PDB entry 8P6Z | electron microscopy, 2.10 A resolution | chains H and J of the 3 polymer chains in the assembly

# Chain H
Molecule: CDK-activating kinase assembly factor MAT1
From: Homo sapiens
UniProtKB: P51948 (MAT1_HUMAN), isoform P51948-1; residue numbers follow UniProt; this construct covers 220-309
Chain sequence (93 residues; row label = number of the first residue in the row):
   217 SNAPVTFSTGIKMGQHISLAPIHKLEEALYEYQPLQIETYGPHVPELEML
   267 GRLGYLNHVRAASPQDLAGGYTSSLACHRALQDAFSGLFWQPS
Not modelled in the structure: 217-243, 309
Differences from the reference sequence: expression tag (217-219)

# Chain J
Molecule: Cyclin-dependent kinase 7
From: Homo sapiens
Notes: EC 2.7.11.22, 2.7.11.23
UniProtKB: P50613 (CDK7_HUMAN); residue numbers follow UniProt; this construct covers 1-346
Chain sequence (349 residues; numbered -2 to 346; the number before each row is that of its first residue; numbers below 1 keep their minus sign (Ser-2 is residue -2)):
    -2 SNAMALDVKSRAKRYEKLDFLGEGQFATVYKARDKNTNQIVAIKKIKLGH
    48 RSEAKDGINRTALREIKLLQELSHPNIIGLLDAFGHKSNISLVFDFMETD
    98 LEVIIKDNSLVLTPSHIKAYMLMTLQGLEYLHQHWILHRDLKPNNLLLDE
   148 NGVLKLADFGLAKSFGSPNRAYTHQVVTRWYRAPELLFGARMYGVGVDMW
   198 AVGCILAELLLRVPFLPGDSDLDQLTRIFETLGTPTEEQWPDMCSLPDYV
   248 TFKSFPGIPLHHIFSAAGDDLLDLIQGLFLFNPCARITATQALKMKYFSN
   298 RPGPTPGCQLPRPNCPVETLKEQSNPALAIKRKRTEALEQGGLPKKLIF
Not modelled in the structure: -2 to 9, 31-36, 43-51, 311-346
Differences from the reference sequence: expression tag (-2 to 0)
Residues lining bound ligands: ICEC0510-R (X4L; N7-(phenylmethyl)-3-propan-2-yl-N5-[(3R)-pyrrolidin-3-yl]pyrazolo[1,5-a]pyrimidine-5,7-diamine): Leu18, Gly19, Glu20, Val26, Ala39, Lys41, Ile75, Phe91, Asp92, Phe93, Met94, Glu95, Thr96, Asp97, Val100, Leu144, Ala154
Curated features (UniProtKB/Swiss-Prot):
  - active site: Asp137 (Proton acceptor)
  - binding site (ATP): Leu18 to Val26, Lys41
  - modified residue: Ala2 (N-acetylalanine), Ser7 (Phosphoserine), Ser164 (Phosphoserine), Thr170 (Phosphothreonine), Ser321 (Phosphoserine)
  - mutagenesis: Lys41 (K41A: Total loss of activity; K41M: No effect on interaction with HINT1), Phe91 (F91G: Enhanced capacity to bind ATP analogs), Ser164 (S164A: No mitotic repression of transcriptional activity of the reconstituted TFIIH complex), Thr170 (T170A: Total loss of activity. Total loss of transcriptional activity of the reconstituted TFIIH complex; T170E: No effect on interaction with HINT1)
What the authors report for this chain:
  - binding site for ICEC0510-R: Met94

# Chain H / chain J interface
Residue-residue contacts (45):
  Ala244(H) with Arg298(J); Gly300(J)
  Leu245(H) with Ser296(J); Arg298(J)
  Tyr246(H) with Leu119(J); Gln123(J); Leu290(J); Phe295(J); Ser296(J); Pro301(J)
  Tyr248(H) with Glu126(J), hydrogen bond; Thr287(J); Leu290(J), hydrophobic; Lys291(J)
  Leu251(H) with Glu126(J); Gln130(J)
  Ile253(H) with His131(J)
  Arg276(H) with Pro165(J), hydrogen bond (side chain-backbone)
  Pro280(H) with Asp239(J); Ser242(J)
  Gln281(H) with Ser242(J)
  Asp282(H) with Met189(J)
  Leu283(H) with Cys281(J)
  Ala284(H) with Trp237(J), hydrogen bond (backbone-side chain); Asp239(J); Leu243(J), hydrophobic; Pro280(J)
  Gly285(H) with Glu182(J); Ala187(J); Met189(J); Tyr190(J); Pro280(J)
  Gly286(H) with Pro280(J); Cys281(J)
  Tyr287(H) with Ser164(J); Pro165(J); Met189(J), hydrophobic
  Thr288(H) with Cys281(J)
  Leu291(H) with Trp132(J)
  Ala292(H) with Gly163(J); Pro165(J), hydrophobic
  His294(H) with Trp132(J)
  Arg295(H) with Trp132(J); Phe162(J)
  Gln298(H) with Trp132(J), hydrogen bond
Also at the interface, not in a pair above, chain J (33 interface residues in all): Tyr127, Ser161, Gly191, Pro244, Asn279

# Overview
Chain H and chain J form an interface of 21 and 33 residues respectively, with 4 hydrogen bonds. Polar
contacts include Tyr248(H)-Glu126(J), Arg276(H)-Pro165(J) and Ala284(H)-Trp237(J). Ligands of chain J:
ICEC0510-R. Curated annotation (UniProt) lists active-site residue Asp137(J), 10 ATP-binding residues and 4
mutagenesis sites on chain J. The paper reports a binding site for ICEC0510-R at Met94(J).
Chain H is CDK-activating kinase assembly factor MAT1 and chain J is Cyclin-dependent kinase 7, both from Homo
sapiens; the structure, Cryo-EM structure of CAK in complex with inhibitor ICEC0510-R, was determined by
electron microscopy (same publication as 8ORM, 8P6V, 8P6W, 8P6X, 8P6Y, 8P70 and 11 further entries).
